Entry 9B65 (electron microscopy, 3.03 A resolution); this record covers chains A and S of the 5 polymer chains in the assembly.

== Chain A ==
Molecule: Guanine nucleotide-binding protein G(i) subunit alpha-1
Source organism: Homo sapiens
Reference sequence: P63096 (GNAI1_HUMAN); residues 1-354 here = UniProt positions 1-354
Amino-acid sequence (354 residues; each row starts with the number of its first residue):
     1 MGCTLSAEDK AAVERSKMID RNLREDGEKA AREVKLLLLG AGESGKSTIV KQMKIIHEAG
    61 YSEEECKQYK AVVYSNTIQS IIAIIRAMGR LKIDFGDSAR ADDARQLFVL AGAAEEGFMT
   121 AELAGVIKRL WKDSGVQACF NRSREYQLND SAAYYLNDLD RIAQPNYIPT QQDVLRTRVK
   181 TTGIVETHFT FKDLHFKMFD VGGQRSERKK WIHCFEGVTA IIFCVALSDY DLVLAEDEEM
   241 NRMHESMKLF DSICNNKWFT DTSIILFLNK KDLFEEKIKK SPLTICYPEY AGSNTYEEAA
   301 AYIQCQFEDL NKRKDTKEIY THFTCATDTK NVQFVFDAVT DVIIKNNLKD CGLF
Disordered / not traced: 1-2, 55-181, 233-239
Swiss-Prot annotation at these positions:
  - region: Lys35 to Thr48 (G1 motif), Asp173 to Thr181 (G2 motif), Phe196 to Arg205 (G3 motif), Ile265 to Asp272 (G4 motif), Thr324 to Thr329 (G5 motif)
  - binding site (GTP): Glu43 to Thr48, Ser151, Leu175 to Thr181, Asp200 to Gln204, Asn269 to Asp272, Ala326
  - binding site (Mg(2+)): Ser47, Thr181
  - modified residue: Arg178 (ADP-ribosylarginine), Gln204 (Deamidated glutamine), Cys351 (ADP-ribosylcysteine)
  - lipidation: Gly2 (N-myristoyl glycine), Cys3 (S-palmitoyl cysteine)
  - natural variant: Gly40 (G40C: In NEDHISB; G40R: In NEDHISB), Gly45 (G45D: In NEDHISB), Thr48 (T48I: In NEDHISB; T48K: In NEDHISB), Gln52 (Q52P: In NEDHISB), Ser75 (deletion: In NEDHISB; uncertain significance), Gln172 (deletion: In NEDHISB), Asp173 (D173V: In NEDHISB), Glu186 to Phe189 (deletion: In NEDHISB; uncertain significance), Cys224 (C224Y: In NEDHISB), Lys270 (K270N: In NEDHISB; K270R: In NEDHISB), Asp272 (D272G: In NEDHISB), Ala326 (A326P: In NEDHISB), 1 further natural variant entry in UniProt
  - mutagenesis: Gly42 (G42R: Abolishes switch to an activated conformation and dissociation from beta and gamma subunits upon GTP binding. Abolishes interaction with RGS family members), Glu116 (E116L: Enhances interaction (inactive GDP-bound) with RGS14), Gln147 (Q147L: Enhances interaction (inactive GDP-bound) with RGS14), Glu245 (E245L: Enhances interaction (inactive GDP-bound) with RGS14)

== Chain S ==
Molecule: scFv16
Source organism: Mus musculus
Notes: antibody fragment or engineered binder
Amino-acid sequence (259 residues; numbered 1 to 247 plus 14 insertion-coded residues; 2 numbers in that range are skipped by the numbering (no residue carries them; nothing is unmodelled there); the number before each row is that of its first residue; a row labelled like 121A-121N holds insertion residues (121A, then the next letters in order)):
     1 DVQLVESGGG LVQPGGSRKL SCSASGFAFS SFGMHWVRQA PEKGLEWVAY ISSGSGTIYY
    61 ADTVKGRFTI SRDDPKNTLF LQMTSLRSED TAMYYCVRSI YYYGSSPFDF WGQGTTLTVS
   121 S
121A-121N GGGGSGGGGSGGGG
   124 SDIVMTQATS SVPVTPGESV SISCRSSKSL LHSNGNTYLY WFLQRPGQSP QLLIYRMSNL
   184 ASGVPDRFSG SGSGTAFTLT ISRLEAEDVG VYYCMQHLEY PLTFGAGTKL ELKAAAHHHH
   244 HHHH
Disordered / not traced: 1, 121A-121N, 236-247
Cystine bridges: Cys147-Cys217

== How chain A and chain S interact ==
Pairs across the interface - 28 pairs, chain A then chain S:
  Thr4(A) - His155(S)
  Leu5(A) - His155(S)
  Ser6(A) - His155(S)
  Ser6(A) - Asn157(S)
  Ser6(A) - Tyr161(S)  hydrogen bond
  Ala7(A) - His220(S)
  Ala7(A) - Leu221(S)  hydrogen bond (backbone-backbone)
  Ala7(A) - Glu222(S)
  Ala7(A) - Tyr223(S)  hydrophobic
  Glu8(A) - Tyr101(S)
  Glu8(A) - Pro107(S)
  Glu8(A) - Tyr161(S)
  Glu8(A) - Tyr163(S)  hydrogen bond
  Glu8(A) - Arg179(S)  salt bridge
  Glu8(A) - His220(S)  salt bridge
  Asp9(A) - Asn157(S)  hydrogen bond
  Asp9(A) - Tyr161(S)
  Ala11(A) - Tyr101(S)  hydrophobic
  Ala12(A) - Tyr101(S)
  Glu14(A) - Ser52(S)  hydrogen bond
  Glu14(A) - Ser53(S)
  Glu14(A) - Gly56(S)
  Glu14(A) - Thr57(S)  hydrogen bond
  Arg15(A) - Ile100(S)
  Arg15(A) - Tyr101(S)
  Arg15(A) - Tyr102(S)
  Met18(A) - Ser53(S)
  Met18(A) - Gly54(S)
Also at the interface, not in a pair above, chain S (20 interface residues in all): Ser31, Tyr50

== In short ==
11 residues of chain A face 20 of chain S across their interface; the contacts include 6 hydrogen bonds and 2
salt bridges. Polar pairs include Glu8(A)-Arg179(S), Glu8(A)-His220(S) and Ser6(A)-Tyr161(S).
Chain A is Guanine nucleotide-binding protein G(i) subunit alpha-1 (Homo sapiens) and chain S is scFv16 (Mus
musculus); the structure, Biased agonist bound CB1-Gi structure, was determined by electron microscopy (same
publication as 9B54).
